PDB entry 5L3H | X-ray diffraction, 1.70 A resolution | chain A

# Chain A
Protein: Lysozyme C
Organism: Gallus gallus
Notes: EC 3.2.1.17
UniProtKB: P00698 (LYSC_CHICK); residues 1-129 here correspond to UniProt positions 19-147 (UniProt number = residue number + 18)
Chain sequence (129 residues; each row starts with the number of its first residue):
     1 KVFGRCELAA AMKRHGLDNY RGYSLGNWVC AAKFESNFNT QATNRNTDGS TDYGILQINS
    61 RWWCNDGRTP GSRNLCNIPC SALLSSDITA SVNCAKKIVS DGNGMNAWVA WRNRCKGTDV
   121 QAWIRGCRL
Curated features (UniProtKB/Swiss-Prot):
  - active site: Glu35, Asp52
  - binding site (substrate): Asp101
Disulfides: Cys6-Cys127, Cys30-Cys115, Cys64-Cys80, Cys76-Cys94
Bound ions: platinum (II) ion site 1 near Lys1 (its only coordinating residue here); platinum (II) ion site 2: Arg14, His15 (together with ammonia); platinum (II) ion site 3: His15 (together with ammonia); platinum (II) ion site 4 near Lys33 (its only coordinating residue here); Na+: Ser60, Cys64, Ser72, Arg73; platinum (II) ion site 5 near Lys96 (its only coordinating residue here)
Residues lining bound ligands: ammonia (NH3): Arg14, His15, Asp87
Reported in the primary citation:
  - platinum (II) ion coordination: Arg14

# Summary
Bound to chain A: ammonia. Arg14 and His15 form the platinum (II) ion site 2. The Na+ site is built by Ser60,
Cys64, Ser72 and Arg73. From UniProt: active-site residues Glu35 and Asp52 and substrate-binding residue
Asp101. From the paper: platinum (II) ion coordination by Arg14.
Chain A is Lysozyme C (Gallus gallus); the structure, Re-refinement of 4dd4; cisplatin coordination chemistry
determination at hen egg white lysozyme His15 with standard uncertainties, was determined by X-ray diffraction
(same publication as 5L3I).
